PDB entry 6RDC | electron microscopy, 3.20 A resolution | chains 1 and 5 of the 31 polymer chains in the assembly

== Chain 1 ==
Name: ATP synthase associated protein ASA1
Source organism: Polytomella sp. Pringsheim 198.80
Reference sequence: Q85JD5 (Q85JD5_9CHLO); residues 1-618 here = UniProt positions 1-618
Sequence (618 residues; row label = number of the first residue in the row):
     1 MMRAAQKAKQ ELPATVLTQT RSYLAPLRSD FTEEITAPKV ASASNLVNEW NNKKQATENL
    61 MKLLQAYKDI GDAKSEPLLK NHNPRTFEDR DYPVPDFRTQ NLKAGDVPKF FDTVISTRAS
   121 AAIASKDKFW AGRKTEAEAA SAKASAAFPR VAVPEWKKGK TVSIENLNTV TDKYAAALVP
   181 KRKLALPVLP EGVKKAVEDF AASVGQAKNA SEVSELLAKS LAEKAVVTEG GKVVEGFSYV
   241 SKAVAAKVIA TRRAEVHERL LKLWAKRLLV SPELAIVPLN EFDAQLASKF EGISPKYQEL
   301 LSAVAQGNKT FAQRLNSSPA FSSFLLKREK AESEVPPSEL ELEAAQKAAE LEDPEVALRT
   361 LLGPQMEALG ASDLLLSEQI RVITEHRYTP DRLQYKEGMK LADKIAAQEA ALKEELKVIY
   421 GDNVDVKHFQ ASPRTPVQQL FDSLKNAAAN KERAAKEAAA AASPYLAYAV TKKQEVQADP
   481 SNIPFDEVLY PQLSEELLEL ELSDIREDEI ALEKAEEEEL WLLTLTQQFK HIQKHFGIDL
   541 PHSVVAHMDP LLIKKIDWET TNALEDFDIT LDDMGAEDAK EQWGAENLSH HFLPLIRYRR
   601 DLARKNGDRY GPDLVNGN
Unresolved in the structure: 1-22, 618

== Chain 5 ==
Name: Mitochondrial F1F0 ATP synthase associated 14 kDa protein
Source organism: Polytomella sp. Pringsheim 198.80
Reference sequence: A0A024FSR7 (A0A024FSR7_9CHLO); residues 1-123 here = UniProt positions 1-123
Sequence (123 residues; each row starts with the number of its first residue):
     1 MKLLPESLQQ EAATAAVVAS WVLWHLDTQL LPTIMREHKL HACWAAAAKR YNEKLFKLNP
    61 SYDRVLSLPA VSKNQVLENV FHTAPKAPVE HLEKMVSANS KVYDALNLQS KRVLIWQVKP
   121 ALF

== How chain 1 and chain 5 interact ==
Contacting residue pairs (152; chain 1 residue first):
  L79(1) with V80(5), hydrophobic
  H82(1) with N79(5); V80(5); H82(5)
  N83(1) with V76(5)
  P84(1) with V71(5), hydrophobic; Q75(5); N79(5)
  R85(1) with P69(5); V71(5), hydrogen bond (side chain-backbone); S72(5); K73(5); V76(5)
  E88(1) with P69(5); A70(5), hydrogen bond (side chain-backbone); V71(5), hydrogen bond (side chain-backbone)
  R90(1) with S67(5); L68(5); P69(5)
  V94(1) with L66(5), hydrophobic
  P95(1) with L66(5)
  D96(1) with D63(5)
  F97(1) with F56(5), hydrophobic; Y62(5), hydrophobic
  R98(1) with F56(5), hydrogen bond (side chain-backbone); K57(5); N59(5), hydrogen bond (side chain-backbone); Y62(5)
  F111(1) with Y62(5); D63(5); L66(5), hydrophobic
  I115(1) with V65(5), hydrophobic; A70(5)
  R118(1) with L66(5), hydrogen bond (side chain-backbone); L68(5), hydrogen bond (side chain-backbone); A70(5)
  A119(1) with A70(5); V71(5), hydrophobic
  A122(1) with V71(5), hydrophobic
  I123(1) with Q75(5)
  K126(1) with N79(5), hydrogen bond
  V151(1) with H91(5); M95(5), hydrophobic
  V153(1) with M95(5), hydrophobic
  P154(1) with N99(5); V102(5), hydrophobic
  W156(1) with L106(5)
  T161(1) with L106(5); N107(5)
  V162(1) with V102(5); L106(5), hydrogen bond (backbone-backbone); N107(5)
  S163(1) with N107(5)
  I164(1) with Y103(5), hydrophobic; N107(5)
  L167(1) with N99(5); Y103(5), hydrophobic
  V170(1) with N99(5)
  Y174(1) with H91(5); L92(5), hydrophobic; M95(5); V96(5), hydrophobic; N99(5), hydrogen bond
  A175(1) with L92(5)
  L178(1) with P88(5); V89(5)
  F282(1) with Y62(5), hydrophobic
  L286(1) with Y62(5), hydrophobic
  A287(1) with F56(5)
  S288(1) with F56(5)
  K289(1) with E53(5)
  F290(1) with N52(5); E53(5), hydrogen bond (backbone-side chain); F56(5), hydrophobic
  E291(1) with E53(5)
  I293(1) with F56(5), hydrophobic
  Q394(1) with V65(5)
  E397(1) with S72(5); N74(5), hydrogen bond; Q75(5)
  K400(1) with N74(5)
  L401(1) with K73(5); N74(5); L77(5), hydrophobic
  K404(1) with N74(5), hydrogen bond; E78(5), salt bridge
  S463(1) with Y103(5)
  P464(1) with Y103(5)
  Y465(1) with V96(5); N99(5); S100(5); Y103(5), hydrophobic
  L466(1) with V96(5); S100(5)
  K473(1) with L92(5)
  L497(1) with F81(5), hydrophobic
  L500(1) with K73(5), hydrogen bond (backbone-side chain); V76(5), hydrophobic
  D504(1) with K73(5)
  E507(1) with L68(5); P69(5)
  K514(1) with R64(5), hydrogen bond (backbone-side chain); S67(5)
  A515(1) with R64(5)
  W521(1) with L55(5), hydrophobic
  L522(1) with L55(5), hydrophobic
  L525(1) with Y51(5)
  F529(1) with W44(5), hydrophobic
  I532(1) with L40(5), hydrophobic
  F536(1) with E37(5); L40(5), hydrophobic
  H542(1) with T33(5), hydrogen bond (side chain-backbone); R36(5); E37(5), salt bridge
  V545(1) with L40(5), hydrophobic
  I553(1) with R36(5)
  I556(1) with M35(5); R36(5); K39(5); L40(5)
  D557(1) with R36(5), salt bridge
  E559(1) with K39(5), salt bridge
  T560(1) with P32(5)
  L564(1) with K39(5), hydrogen bond (backbone-side chain)
  E565(1) with M35(5); K39(5), hydrogen bond (backbone-side chain)
  D568(1) with H38(5), salt bridge; K39(5); A42(5)
  K580(1) with A46(5)
  E581(1) with A46(5); K49(5); R50(5)
  W583(1) with A42(5); C43(5), hydrophobic
  G584(1) with C43(5); A47(5)
  A585(1) with A47(5); R50(5)
  N587(1) with C43(5), hydrogen bond
  L588(1) with C43(5); W44(5), hydrophobic; A47(5), hydrophobic; Y51(5)
  H591(1) with W44(5); Y51(5), hydrogen bond
  F592(1) with Y51(5), hydrophobic; K54(5); L55(5), hydrophobic; L58(5), hydrophobic
  L595(1) with L58(5), hydrophobic
  R599(1) with L58(5), hydrogen bond (side chain-backbone)
Other interface residues (no listed pair), chain 1 (95 interface residues in all): V114, A152, T171, A177, A469, Q477, E501, D508, A511, E518, L552, Q582
Other interface residues (no listed pair), chain 5 (62 interface residues in all): L31, H41, P60, D104, L108

== In short ==
Chain 1 and chain 5 form an interface of 95 and 62 residues respectively, with 21 hydrogen bonds and 5 salt
bridges. Polar pairs include K404(1)-E78(5), H542(1)-E37(5) and D557(1)-R36(5).
Chain 1 is ATP synthase associated protein ASA1 and chain 5 is Mitochondrial F1F0 ATP synthase associated 14
kDa protein, both from Polytomella sp. Pringsheim 198.80; the structure, CryoEM structure of Polytomella F-ATP
synthase, Primary rotary state 2, composite map, was determined by electron microscopy (same publication as
6RD4, 6RD5, 6RD6, 6RD7, 6RD8, 6RD9 and 46 further entries).
